3BV3 - chain A; structure by X-ray diffraction, 2.59 A resolution.

Chain A:
Molecule: Mitogen-activated protein kinase 14
Source organism: Homo sapiens
Notes: EC 2.7.11.24
Reference sequence: Q16539 (MK14_HUMAN); residues 2-360 here = UniProt positions 2-360
Chain sequence (366 residues; row label = number of the first residue in the row; numbers below 1 keep their minus sign (Met-5 is residue -5)):
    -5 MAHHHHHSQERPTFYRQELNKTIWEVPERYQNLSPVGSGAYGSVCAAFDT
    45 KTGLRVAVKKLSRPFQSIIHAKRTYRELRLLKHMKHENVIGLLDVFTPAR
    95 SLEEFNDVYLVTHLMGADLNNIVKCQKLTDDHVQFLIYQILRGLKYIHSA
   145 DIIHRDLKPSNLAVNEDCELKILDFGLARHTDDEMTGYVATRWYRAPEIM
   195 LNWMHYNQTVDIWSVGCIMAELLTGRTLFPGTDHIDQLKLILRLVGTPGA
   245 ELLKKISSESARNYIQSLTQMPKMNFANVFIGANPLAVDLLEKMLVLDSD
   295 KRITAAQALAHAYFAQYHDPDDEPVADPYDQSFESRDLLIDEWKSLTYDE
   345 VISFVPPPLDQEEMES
Unresolved in the structure: -5 to 4, 172-181, 353-360
Construct notes: expression tag (-5 to 1)
Swiss-Prot annotation at these positions:
  - motif: Thr180 to Tyr182 (TXY)
  - active site: Asp168 (Proton acceptor)
  - binding site (ATP): Val30 to Val38, Lys53
  - modified residue: Ser2 (N-acetylserine), Thr16 (Phosphothreonine), Lys53 (N6-acetyllysine), Lys152 (N6-acetyllysine), Thr180 (Phosphothreonine), Tyr182 (Phosphotyrosine), Thr263 (Phosphothreonine), Tyr323 (Phosphotyrosine)
  - natural variant: Ala51 (A51V: In a gastric adenocarcinoma sample), Pro322 (P322R: In a lung adenocarcinoma sample)
  - mutagenesis: Ala34 (A34V: Lowered kinase activity), Lys53 (K53R: Loss of kinase activity), Lys54 (K54R: Impairs MAP2K6/MKK6-dependent autophosphorylation), Tyr69 (Y69H: Lowered kinase activity), Asp168 (D168A: Loss of kinase activity), Thr175 (T175A: No effect on either the kinase activity or tyrosine phosphorylation), Asp176 (D176A: Emulation of the active state. Increase in activity; when associated with S-327 or L-327), Asp177 (D177A: Loss of kinase activity), Thr180 (T180E: Loss of kinase activity), Tyr182 (Y182F: Loss of kinase activity), Ala320 (A320T: Lowered kinase activity), Phe327 (F327L: Emulation of the active state. Increase in activity; when associated with A-176; F327S: Emulation of the active state. Increase in activity; when associated with A-176), 1 further mutagenesis entry in UniProt
Ligand contacts: P39 (5-methyl-4-[(2-methyl-5-{[(3-morpholin-4-ylphenyl)carbonyl]amino}phenyl)amino]-N-[(1S)-1-phenylethyl]pyrrolo[2,1-f][1,2,4]triazine-6-carboxamide): Val30, Val38, Ala51, Val52, Lys53, Glu71, Leu74, Leu75, Val83, Ile84, Leu104, Thr106, His107, Leu108, Met109, Gly110, Ala111, Asp112, Ile141, Ile146, His148, Ile166, Leu167, Asp168, Phe169, Gly170, Leu171

Summary:
Ligands of chain A: compound P39. Curated annotation (UniProt) lists active-site residue Asp168, 10
ATP-binding residues and 13 mutagenesis sites.
Chain A is Mitogen-activated protein kinase 14 (Homo sapiens); the structure, Morpholino pyrrolotriazine P38
Alpha Map Kinase inhibitor compound 2, was determined by X-ray diffraction (same publication as 3BV2).
